PDB entry 4WUQ | X-ray diffraction, 1.75 A resolution | chain A

# Chain A
Molecule: Carbonic anhydrase 1
Source organism: Homo sapiens
Notes: EC 4.2.1.1; fragment: human carbonic anhydrase I
Reference sequence: P00915 (CAH1_HUMAN); residues 2-260 here correspond to UniProt positions 3-261 (UniProt number = residue number + 1)
Sequence (260 residues; row label = number of the first residue in the row):
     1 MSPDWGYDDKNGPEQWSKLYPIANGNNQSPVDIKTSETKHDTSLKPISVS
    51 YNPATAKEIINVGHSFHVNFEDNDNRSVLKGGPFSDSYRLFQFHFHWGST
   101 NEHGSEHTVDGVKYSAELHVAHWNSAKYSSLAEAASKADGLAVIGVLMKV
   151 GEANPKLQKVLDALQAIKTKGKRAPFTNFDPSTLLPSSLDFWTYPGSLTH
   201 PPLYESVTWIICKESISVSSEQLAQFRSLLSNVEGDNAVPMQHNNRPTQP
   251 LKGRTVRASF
Unresolved in the structure: 1-2
Construct notes: initiating methionine (1)
Ion coordination: Zn2+: H94, H96, H119 (together with 3UG)
Small-molecule neighbours: 3UG: F91, H94, H96, E106, H119, A121, A135, V143, S197, L198, T199, H200, P201, P202, W209
Curated features (UniProtKB/Swiss-Prot):
  - active site: H64 (Proton donor/acceptor)
  - binding site (Zn(2+)): H64, H67, H94, H96, H119, H200
  - binding site (substrate): T199, H200

# Overview
Chain A binds 3UG. H94, H96 and H119 form the Zn2+ site. Curated annotation (UniProt) lists active-site
residue H64, 6 Zn2+-binding residues and substrate-binding residues T199 and H200.
Chain A is Carbonic anhydrase 1 (Homo sapiens); the structure, Crystal structure of human carbonic anhydrase
isozyme I with 2,3,5,6-Tetrafluoro-4-piperidin-1-ylbenzenesulfonamide, was determined by X-ray diffraction,
deposited together with 4WR7, 4WUP, 4WW6 and 4WW8.
